7TXL - chain A; structure by X-ray diffraction, 2.44 A resolution.

Chain A:
Protein: Choline transporter (Glycine betaine transport system permease protein)
Organism: Streptococcus pneumoniae serotype 2 (strain D39 / NCTC 7466)
UniProtKB: A0A0H2ZQB9 (A0A0H2ZQB9_STRP2); residue numbers follow UniProt; this construct covers 233-506
Chain sequence (277 residues; numbered 230 to 506; the number before each row is that of its first residue):
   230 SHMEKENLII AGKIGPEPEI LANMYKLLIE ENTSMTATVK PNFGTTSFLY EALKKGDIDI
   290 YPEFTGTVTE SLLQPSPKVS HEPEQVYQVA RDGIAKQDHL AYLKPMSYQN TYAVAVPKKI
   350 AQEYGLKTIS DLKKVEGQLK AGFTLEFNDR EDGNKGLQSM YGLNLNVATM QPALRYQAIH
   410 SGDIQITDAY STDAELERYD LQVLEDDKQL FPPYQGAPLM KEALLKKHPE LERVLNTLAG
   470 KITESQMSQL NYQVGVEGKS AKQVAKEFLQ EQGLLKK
Disordered / not traced: 230-231
Sequence notes: expression tag (230-232)
Ligand contacts: L-ergothioneine (LW8; trimethyl-[(2S)-1-oxidanyl-1-oxidanylidene-3-(2-sulfanylidene-1,3-dihydroimidazol-4-yl)propan-2-yl]azanium): Lys242, Ile243, Gly273, Thr274, Thr275, Glu292, Phe293, Thr296, Asn339, Thr340, Tyr341, Glu375, Arg379, Tyr419, Tyr443
Reported in the primary citation:
  - mutagenesis - G244F (100-fold), F293Y, E375Q (500-fold), Y419F: decreased binding to L-ergothioneine
  - mutagenesis - G244F: decreased stability
  - mutagenesis - E375Q: unchanged stability
  - mutagenesis - F277W/L374C: unchanged binding to L-ergothioneine
  - specificity-determining residues: Gly244
  - specificity-determining residues: Glu375 (proposed by the authors, not directly observed)

Summary:
Chain A binds L-ergothioneine. From the paper: G244F, F293Y and E375Q, among others, reduce binding to
L-ergothioneine; specificity determinants Gly244 and Glu375; 5 substitutions were tested in all.
Chain A is Choline transporter (Glycine betaine transport system permease protein) (Streptococcus pneumoniae
serotype 2 (strain D39 / NCTC 7466)); the structure, Crystal structure of EgtU solute binding domain from
Streptococcus pneumoniae D39 in complex with L-ergothioneine, was determined by X-ray diffraction, deposited
together with 7TXK.
